5CZA - chains F and G of the 28 polymer chains in the assembly; structure by X-ray diffraction, 2.50 A resolution.

# Chain F
Molecule: Probable proteasome subunit alpha type-7
Organism: Saccharomyces cerevisiae (strain ATCC 204508 / S288c)
Notes: EC 3.4.25.1
UniProt: P21242 (PSA7_YEAST); residues -3 to 284 here correspond to UniProt positions 1-288 (UniProt number = residue number + 4)
Sequence (288 residues; row label = number of the first residue in the row; numbers below 1 keep their minus sign (Met-3 is residue -3)):
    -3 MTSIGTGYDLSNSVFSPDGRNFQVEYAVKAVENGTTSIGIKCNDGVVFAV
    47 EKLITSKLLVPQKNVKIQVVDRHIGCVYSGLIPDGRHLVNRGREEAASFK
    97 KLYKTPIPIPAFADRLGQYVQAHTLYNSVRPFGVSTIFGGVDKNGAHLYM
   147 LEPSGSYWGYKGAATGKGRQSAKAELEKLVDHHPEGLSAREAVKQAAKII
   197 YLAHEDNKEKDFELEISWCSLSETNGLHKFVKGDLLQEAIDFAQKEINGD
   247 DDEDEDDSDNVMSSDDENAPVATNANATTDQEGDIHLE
Unresolved in the structure: -3 to 1, 245-284
UniProt features mapped onto this chain:
  - modified residue: Thr-2 (N-acetylthreonine)

# Chain G
Molecule: Proteasome subunit alpha type-1
Organism: Saccharomyces cerevisiae (strain ATCC 204508 / S288c)
Notes: EC 3.4.25.1
UniProt: P21243 (PSA1_YEAST); residues -8 to 243 here correspond to UniProt positions 1-252 (UniProt number = residue number + 9)
Sequence (252 residues; each row starts with the number of its first residue; numbers below 1 keep their minus sign (Met-8 is residue -8)):
    -8 MSGAAAASAAGYDRHITIFSPEGRLYQVEYAFKATNQTNINSLAVRGKDC
    42 TVVISQKKVPDKLLDPTTVSYIFCISRTIGMVVNGPIPDARNAALRAKAE
    92 AAEFRYKYGYDMPCDVLAKRMANLSQIYTQRAYMRPLGVILTFVSVDEEL
   142 GPSIYKTDPAGYYVGYKATATGPKQQEITTNLENHFKKSKIDHINEESWE
   192 KVVEFAITHMIDALGTEFSKNDLEVGVATKDKFFTLSAENIEERLVAIAE
   242 QD
Unresolved in the structure: -8 to 1, 243
Ion coordination: Mg2+: Thr8, Tyr119, Arg122, Met125

# How chain F and chain G interact
Residue-residue contacts (62):
  Thr2(F) - His6(G)
  Gly3(F) - His6(G)
  Tyr4(F) - Arg5(G)
  Tyr4(F) - His6(G)
  Tyr4(F) - Tyr21(G)
  Ser9(F) - Arg126(G)
  Val10(F) - His6(G)
  Val10(F) - Gln18(G)
  Phe11(F) - Gln18(G)  hydrogen bond (backbone-side chain)
  Phe11(F) - Tyr21(G)
  Phe11(F) - Ala22(G)  hydrophobic
  Phe11(F) - Ala25(G)  hydrophobic
  Phe11(F) - Arg126(G)
  Phe11(F) - Pro127(G)
  Ser12(F) - Tyr21(G)
  Pro13(F) - Tyr21(G)  hydrophobic
  Pro13(F) - Lys24(G)  hydrogen bond (backbone-side chain)
  Asp14(F) - Lys24(G)
  Gly15(F) - Tyr21(G)
  Gly15(F) - Ala25(G)
  Lys37(F) - Asp56(G)  salt bridge
  Asp110(F) - Arg82(G)
  Gln114(F) - Arg82(G)  hydrogen bond (side chain-backbone)
  Gln114(F) - Asn83(G)
  Gln114(F) - Leu86(G)
  Gln117(F) - Pro79(G)
  Gln117(F) - Asp80(G)
  Gln117(F) - Asn83(G)  hydrogen bond
  Gln117(F) - Arg126(G)
  Thr120(F) - Arg126(G)  hydrogen bond (backbone-side chain)
  Leu121(F) - Tyr124(G)
  Leu121(F) - Arg126(G)
  Tyr122(F) - Tyr124(G)
  Tyr122(F) - Met125(G)  hydrophobic
  Ser150(F) - Pro79(G)
  Gly151(F) - Pro79(G)
  Ser152(F) - Ile78(G)
  Ser152(F) - Pro79(G)
  Tyr153(F) - Arg82(G)  hydrogen bond (backbone-side chain)
  Trp154(F) - Leu55(G)  hydrophobic
  Trp154(F) - Thr59(G)
  Trp154(F) - Val60(G)  hydrophobic
  Trp154(F) - Ser61(G)
  Trp154(F) - Tyr62(G)
  Trp154(F) - Ile78(G)  hydrophobic
  Trp154(F) - Arg82(G)
  Gly155(F) - Leu55(G)
  Gly155(F) - Asp56(G)  hydrogen bond (backbone-backbone)
  Gly155(F) - Thr59(G)  hydrogen bond (backbone-side chain)
  Tyr156(F) - Leu54(G)
  Tyr156(F) - Leu55(G)
  Tyr156(F) - Asp56(G)
  Lys157(F) - Lys53(G)
  Lys157(F) - Leu54(G)  hydrogen bond (backbone-backbone)
  Lys157(F) - Leu55(G)
  Gly158(F) - Leu54(G)
  Lys169(F) - Leu54(G)
  Leu172(F) - Leu54(G)  hydrophobic
  Glu173(F) - Lys53(G)
  Glu173(F) - Leu54(G)
  Val176(F) - Leu54(G)  hydrophobic
  Asp177(F) - Lys53(G)  salt bridge
Interface residues without a listed pair, chain F (32 interface residues in all): Tyr145
Interface residues without a listed pair, chain G (29 interface residues in all): Asp52, Pro57, Leu128, Gly129

# Summary
32 residues of chain F face 29 of chain G across their interface; the contacts include 9 hydrogen bonds and 2
salt bridges. Polar contacts include Lys37(F)-Asp56(G), Asp177(F)-Lys53(G) and Phe11(F)-Gln18(G). Thr8(G),
Tyr119(G), Arg122(G) and Met125(G) form the Mg2+ site.
Chain F is Probable proteasome subunit alpha type-7 and chain G is Proteasome subunit alpha type-1, both from
Saccharomyces cerevisiae (strain ATCC 204508 / S288c); the structure, Yeast 20S proteasome beta5-D166N mutant,
was determined by X-ray diffraction, deposited together with 5CZ4, 5CZ5, 5CZ6, 5CZ7, 5CZ8, 5CZ9 and 16 further
entries.
